8U9Z - chains E and F of the 7 polymer chains in the assembly; structure by electron microscopy, 3.80 A resolution.

# Chain E (and F)
Name: Cell division control protein 48
Organism: Saccharomyces cerevisiae
Notes: EC 3.6.4.6; chain F of this document is another copy of the same molecule, construct and numbering; everything in this record applies to it too
Reference sequence: P25694 (CDC48_YEAST); residues 1-835 here = UniProt positions 1-835
Chain sequence (835 residues; row label = number of the first residue in the row):
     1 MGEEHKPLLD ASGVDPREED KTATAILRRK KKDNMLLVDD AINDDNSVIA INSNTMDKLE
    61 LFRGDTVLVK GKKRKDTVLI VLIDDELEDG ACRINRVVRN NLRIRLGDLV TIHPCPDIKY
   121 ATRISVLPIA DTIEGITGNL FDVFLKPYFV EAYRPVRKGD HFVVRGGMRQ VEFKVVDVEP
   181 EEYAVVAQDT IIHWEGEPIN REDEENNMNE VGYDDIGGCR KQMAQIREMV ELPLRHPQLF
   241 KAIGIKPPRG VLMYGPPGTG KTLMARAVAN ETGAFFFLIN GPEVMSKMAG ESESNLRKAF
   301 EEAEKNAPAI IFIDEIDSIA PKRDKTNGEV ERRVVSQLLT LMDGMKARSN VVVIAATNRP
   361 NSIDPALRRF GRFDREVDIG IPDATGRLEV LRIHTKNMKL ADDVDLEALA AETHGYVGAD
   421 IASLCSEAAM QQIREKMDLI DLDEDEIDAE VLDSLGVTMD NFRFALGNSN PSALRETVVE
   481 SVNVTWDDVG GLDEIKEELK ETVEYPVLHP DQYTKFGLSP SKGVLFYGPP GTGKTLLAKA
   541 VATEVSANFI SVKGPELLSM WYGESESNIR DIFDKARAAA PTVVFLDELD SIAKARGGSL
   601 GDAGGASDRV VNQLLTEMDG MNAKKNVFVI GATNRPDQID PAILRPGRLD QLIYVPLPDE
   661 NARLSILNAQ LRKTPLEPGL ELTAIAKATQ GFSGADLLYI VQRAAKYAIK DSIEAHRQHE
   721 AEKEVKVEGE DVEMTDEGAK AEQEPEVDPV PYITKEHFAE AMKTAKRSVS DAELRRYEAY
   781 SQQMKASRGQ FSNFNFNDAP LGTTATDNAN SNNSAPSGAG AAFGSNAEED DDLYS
Not modelled in the structure: 1-210, 381-382, 439-449, 469-481, 656-658, 673-676, 714-751, 766-835 (chain F: 1-220, 381-382, 471-485, 511-521, 530-531, 656-658, 720-745, 781-835)
UniProt features mapped onto this chain:
  - binding site (ATP): Pro257 to Leu263, Asn358, His394, Gly531 to Leu536
  - modified residue: Ser472 (Phosphoserine), Ser519 (Phosphoserine), Thr735 (Phosphothreonine), Ser770 (Phosphoserine)
  - cross-link (Glycyl lysine isopeptide (Lys-Gly)): Lys305 (interchain with G-Cter in ubiquitin), Lys322 (interchain with G-Cter in ubiquitin), Lys346 (interchain with G-Cter in ubiquitin), Lys522 (interchain with G-Cter in ubiquitin), Lys539 (interchain with G-Cter in ubiquitin), Lys594 (interchain with G-Cter in ubiquitin), Lys673 (interchain with G-Cter in ubiquitin)
Reported in the primary citation:
  - catalytic residues: Glu315, Arg369, Arg372, Glu588, Arg645, Arg648 (citing earlier work)

# Interface between chain E and chain F
Residue-residue contacts (8):
  Lys287(E) with Asn327(F); Gly328(F)
  Asn397(E) with Ala242(F); Ile243(F)
  Met398(E) with Ile243(F)
  Met560(E) with Gly598(F)
  Trp561(E) with Gly598(F), hydrogen bond (backbone-backbone); Leu600(F), hydrophobic
Interface residues without a listed pair, chain E (7 interface residues in all): Arg434, Ser559
Interface residues without a listed pair, chain F (9 interface residues in all): Glu228, Gly244, Gly597

# Summary
Chain E and chain F form an interface of 7 and 9 residues respectively, with 1 hydrogen bond. The
hydrogen-bonded pair Trp561(E)-Gly598(F) is a backbone contact. UniProt lists 15 ATP-binding residues on chain
E. From the paper: catalytic residues Glu315(E), Arg369(E) and Arg372(E) among others.
Both chains are Cell division control protein 48 (Saccharomyces cerevisiae). Entry 8U9Z (Cdc48-Shp1 unfolding
native substrate, Class 7) was determined by electron microscopy, deposited together with 8U7T, 8U8I, 8U9C,
8U9P, 8U9Q, 8UA0 and 3 further entries.
